Entry 1ISY (X-ray diffraction, 2.10 A resolution); this record covers chains A and B.

# Chain A
Protein: endo-1,4-beta-D-xylanase
Organism: Streptomyces olivaceoviridis
Notes: EC 3.2.1.8
UniProt: Q7SI98 (Q7SI98_STROI); residue numbers follow UniProt; this construct covers 1-436
Sequence (436 residues; each row starts with the number of its first residue):
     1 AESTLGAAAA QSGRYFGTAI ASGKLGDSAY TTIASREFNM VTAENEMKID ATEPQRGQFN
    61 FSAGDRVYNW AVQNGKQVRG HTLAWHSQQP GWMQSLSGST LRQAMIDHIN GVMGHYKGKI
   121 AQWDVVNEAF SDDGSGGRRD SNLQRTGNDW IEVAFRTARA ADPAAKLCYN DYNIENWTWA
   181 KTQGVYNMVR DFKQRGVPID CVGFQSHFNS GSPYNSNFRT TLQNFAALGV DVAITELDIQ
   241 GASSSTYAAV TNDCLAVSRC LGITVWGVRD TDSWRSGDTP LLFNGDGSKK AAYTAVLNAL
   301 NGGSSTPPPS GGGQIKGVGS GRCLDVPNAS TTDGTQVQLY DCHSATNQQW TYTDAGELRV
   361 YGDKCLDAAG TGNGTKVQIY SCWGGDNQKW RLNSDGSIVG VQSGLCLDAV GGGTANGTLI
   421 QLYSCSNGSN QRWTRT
Cystine bridges: C168-C201, C254-C260, C323-C342, C365-C382, C406-C425
Ligand contacts:
  - beta-D-glucopyranose (BGC), molecule 1: D325, V326, P327, N328, A329, Q338, Y340, H343, N347, Q348
  - beta-D-glucopyranose (BGC), molecule 2: D408, A409, V410, G411, G412, Q421, Y423, N430, Q431

# Chain B
Protein: endo-1,4-beta-D-xylanase
Organism: Streptomyces olivaceoviridis
Notes: EC 3.2.1.8
UniProt: Q7SI98 (Q7SI98_STROI); residues 501-936 here correspond to UniProt positions 1-436 (UniProt number = residue number - 500)
Sequence (436 residues; numbered 501 to 936; the number before each row is that of its first residue):
   501 AESTLGAAAA QSGRYFGTAI ASGKLGDSAY TTIASREFNM VTAENEMKID ATEPQRGQFN
   561 FSAGDRVYNW AVQNGKQVRG HTLAWHSQQP GWMQSLSGST LRQAMIDHIN GVMGHYKGKI
   621 AQWDVVNEAF SDDGSGGRRD SNLQRTGNDW IEVAFRTARA ADPAAKLCYN DYNIENWTWA
   681 KTQGVYNMVR DFKQRGVPID CVGFQSHFNS GSPYNSNFRT TLQNFAALGV DVAITELDIQ
   741 GASSSTYAAV TNDCLAVSRC LGITVWGVRD TDSWRSGDTP LLFNGDGSKK AAYTAVLNAL
   801 NGGSSTPPPS GGGQIKGVGS GRCLDVPNAS TTDGTQVQLY DCHSATNQQW TYTDAGELRV
   861 YGDKCLDAAG TGNGTKVQIY SCWGGDNQKW RLNSDGSIVG VQSGLCLDAV GGGTANGTLI
   921 QLYSCSNGSN QRWTRT
Cystine bridges: C668-C701, C754-C760, C823-C842, C865-C882, C906-C925
Ligand contacts:
  - beta-D-glucopyranose (BGC), molecule 1: D825, V826, P827, N828, A829, Q838, Y840, H843, N847, Q848
  - beta-D-glucopyranose (BGC), molecule 2: D908, A909, V910, G911, G912, Q921, Y923, N930, Q931

# Chain A / chain B interface
Residue-residue contacts - 35 pairs, chain A then chain B:
  N209(A) - Y880(B)
  S210(A) - D867(B)  hydrogen bond
  S210(A) - A868(B)
  S210(A) - A869(B)
  S210(A) - Q878(B)  hydrogen bond (backbone-side chain)
  S210(A) - Y880(B)
  S210(A) - N887(B)
  P213(A) - D833(B)
  N215(A) - T832(B)
  Q240(A) - Y880(B)  hydrogen bond (backbone-side chain)
  Q240(A) - W883(B)
  G241(A) - W883(B)
  G277(A) - W883(B)
  D278(A) - W883(B)
  T332(A) - N715(B)
  D333(A) - P713(B)
  G334(A) - P713(B)
  T353(A) - D863(B)
  D354(A) - D863(B)  hydrogen bond (backbone-side chain)
  D354(A) - S881(B)
  R359(A) - R859(B)
  D363(A) - T853(B)
  D363(A) - D854(B)  hydrogen bond (side chain-backbone)
  D367(A) - S710(B)  hydrogen bond
  A369(A) - S710(B)
  Q378(A) - S710(B)  hydrogen bond (side chain-backbone)
  Y380(A) - N709(B)
  Y380(A) - S710(B)
  Y380(A) - Q740(B)  hydrogen bond (side chain-backbone)
  C382(A) - A855(B)
  W383(A) - Q740(B)
  W383(A) - G741(B)
  W383(A) - G777(B)
  W383(A) - D778(B)
  N387(A) - S710(B)
Other interface residues (no listed pair), chain A (33 interface residues in all): F208, G211, Y214, I239, S243, T246, T279, A355, E357, A368, S381
Other interface residues (no listed pair), chain B (32 interface residues in all): F708, G711, I739, S743, T746, T779, G834, E857, C882

# In short
33 residues of chain A and 32 residues of chain B are in contact; the contacts include 8 hydrogen bonds. Polar
pairs include S210(A)-D867(B), S210(A)-Q878(B) and Q240(A)-Y880(B). Ligands of chain A: beta-D-glucopyranose.
Bound to chain B: beta-D-glucopyranose.
Chain A and chain B are both endo-1,4-beta-D-xylanase (Streptomyces olivaceoviridis); the structure, Crystal
structure of xylanase from Streptomyces olivaceoviridis E-86 complexed with glucose, was determined by X-ray
diffraction, deposited together with 1ISV, 1ISW, 1ISX, 1ISZ and 1IT0.
